1HAJ - chains A and B; structure by solution NMR.

[Chain A]
Protein: Alpha-bungarotoxin
Organism: Bungarus multicinctus
Reference sequence: P01378 (NXL1_BUNMU); residues 1-74 here = UniProt positions 1-74
Amino-acid sequence (74 residues; each row starts with the number of its first residue):
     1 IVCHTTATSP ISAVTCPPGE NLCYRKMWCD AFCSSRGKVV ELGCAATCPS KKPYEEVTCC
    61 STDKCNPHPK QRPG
Cystine bridges: C3-C23, C16-C44, C29-C33, C48-C59, C60-C65

[Chain B]
Protein: Peptide
Amino-acid sequence (13 residues; row label = number of the first residue in the row):
    75 WRYYESSLEP YPD

[How chain A and chain B interact]
Pairs across the interface - 31 pairs, chain A then chain B:
  T6(A) - W75(B)
  T6(A) - Y77(B)
  T8(A) - W75(B)
  T8(A) - Y77(B)
  S9(A) - W75(B)
  S9(A) - Y77(B)
  S9(A) - P84(B)
  P10(A) - Y77(B)
  I11(A) - Y77(B)
  M27(A) - E79(B)
  D30(A) - Y78(B)
  S35(A) - S80(B)
  R36(A) - Y78(B)
  K38(A) - Y78(B)
  K38(A) - E79(B)
  V39(A) - R76(B)
  V39(A) - Y77(B)
  V39(A) - Y78(B)
  V40(A) - R76(B)
  V40(A) - Y77(B)
  V40(A) - Y78(B)
  V40(A) - E79(B)
  H68(A) - Y78(B)
  H68(A) - E79(B)
  H68(A) - S81(B)
  H68(A) - L82(B)
  P69(A) - E79(B)
  K70(A) - E79(B)
  K70(A) - S80(B)
  K70(A) - L82(B)
  Q71(A) - L82(B)
Interface residues without a listed pair, chain A (17 interface residues in all): R72
Interface residues without a listed pair, chain B (10 interface residues in all): Y85

[Overview]
17 residues of chain A face 10 of chain B across their interface.
Chain A is Alpha-bungarotoxin (Bungarus multicinctus) and chain B is Peptide; the structure, A beta-Hairpin
Structure in a 13-mer Peptide that Binds a-Bungarotoxin with High Affinity and Neutralizes its ..., was
determined by solution NMR together with 1HAA from the same study.
